8ZC2 - chains E and F of the 18 polymer chains in the assembly; structure by electron microscopy, 7.82 A resolution (low resolution: residue-level contacts below are approximate; hydrogen-bond / salt-bridge calls are withheld).

Chain E (and F):
Name: Spike glycoprotein
Source organism: Severe acute respiratory syndrome coronavirus 2
Notes: chain F of this document is another copy of the same molecule, construct and numbering; everything in this record applies to it too
UniProt: P0DTC2 (SPIKE_SARS2); aligned to UniProt positions 14-1204 over residues 17-1211 (the alignment contains insertions or deletions, so no single offset holds)
Chain sequence (1240 residues; row label = number of the first residue in the row; note: 4 numbers in that range are skipped by the numbering (no residue carries them; nothing is unmodelled there)):
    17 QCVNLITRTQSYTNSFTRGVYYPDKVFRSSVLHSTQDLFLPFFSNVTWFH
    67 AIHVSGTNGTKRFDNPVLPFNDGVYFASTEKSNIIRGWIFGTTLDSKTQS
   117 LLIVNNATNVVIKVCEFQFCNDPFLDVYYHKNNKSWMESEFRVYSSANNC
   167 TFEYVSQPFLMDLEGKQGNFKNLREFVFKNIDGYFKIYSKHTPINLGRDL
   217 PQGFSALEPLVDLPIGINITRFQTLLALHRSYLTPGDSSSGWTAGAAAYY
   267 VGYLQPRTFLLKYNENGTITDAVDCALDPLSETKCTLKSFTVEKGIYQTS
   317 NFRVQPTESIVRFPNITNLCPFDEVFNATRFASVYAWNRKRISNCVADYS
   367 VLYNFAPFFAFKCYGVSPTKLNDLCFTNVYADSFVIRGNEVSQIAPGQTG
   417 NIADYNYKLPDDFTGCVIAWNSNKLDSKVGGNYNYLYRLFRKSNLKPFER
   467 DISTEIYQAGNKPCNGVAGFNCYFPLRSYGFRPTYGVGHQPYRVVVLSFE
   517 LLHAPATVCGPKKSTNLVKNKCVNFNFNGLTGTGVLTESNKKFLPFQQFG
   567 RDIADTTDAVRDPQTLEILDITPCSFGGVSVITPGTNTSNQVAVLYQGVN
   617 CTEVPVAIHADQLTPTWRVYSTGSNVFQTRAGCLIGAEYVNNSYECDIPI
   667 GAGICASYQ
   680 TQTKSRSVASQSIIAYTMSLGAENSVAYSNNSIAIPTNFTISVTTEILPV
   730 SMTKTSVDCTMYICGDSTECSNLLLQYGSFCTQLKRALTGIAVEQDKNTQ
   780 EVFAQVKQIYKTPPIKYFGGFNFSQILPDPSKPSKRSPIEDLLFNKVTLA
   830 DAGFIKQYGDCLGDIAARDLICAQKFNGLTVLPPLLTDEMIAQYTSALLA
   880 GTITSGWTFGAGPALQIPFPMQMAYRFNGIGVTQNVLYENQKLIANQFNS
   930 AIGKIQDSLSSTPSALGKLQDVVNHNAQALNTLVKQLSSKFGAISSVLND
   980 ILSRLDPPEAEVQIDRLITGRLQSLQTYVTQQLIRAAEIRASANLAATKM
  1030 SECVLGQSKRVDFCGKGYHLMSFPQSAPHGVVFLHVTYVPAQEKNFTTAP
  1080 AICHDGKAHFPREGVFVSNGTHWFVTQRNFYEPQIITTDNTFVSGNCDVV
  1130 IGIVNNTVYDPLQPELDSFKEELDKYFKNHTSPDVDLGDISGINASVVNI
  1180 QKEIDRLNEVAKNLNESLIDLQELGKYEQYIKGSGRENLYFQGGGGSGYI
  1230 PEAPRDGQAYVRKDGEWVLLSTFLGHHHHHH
Not modelled in the structure: 17-26, 69-81, 97-98, 143-154, 161-167, 177-186, 211-215, 248-262, 621-640, 680-690, 828-855, 1148-1260 (chain F: 17-26, 69-81, 96-99, 143-153, 161-167, 177-186, 211-214, 246-261, 621-640, 680-690, 828-855, 1148-1260)
Sequence notes: variant Ile22 (Thr19 in P0DTC2), Ser27 (Ala in P0DTC2), Asp142 (Gly in P0DTC2), Gly213 (Val in P0DTC2), Asp339 (Gly in P0DTC2), Phe371 (Ser in P0DTC2), Pro373 (Ser in P0DTC2), Phe375 (Ser in P0DTC2), Ala376 (Thr in P0DTC2), Asn405 (Asp in P0DTC2), Ser408 (Arg in P0DTC2), Asn417 (Lys in P0DTC2), Lys440 (Asn in P0DTC2), Asn477 (Ser in P0DTC2), Lys478 (Thr in P0DTC2), Ala484 (Glu in P0DTC2), Arg493 (Gln in P0DTC2), Arg498 (Gln in P0DTC2), Tyr501 (Asn in P0DTC2), His505 (Tyr in P0DTC2), Gly614 (Asp in P0DTC2), Tyr655 (His in P0DTC2), Lys683 (Asn679 in P0DTC2), Lys764 (Asn in P0DTC2), Tyr796 (Asp in P0DTC2), His954 (Gln in P0DTC2), Lys969 (Asn in P0DTC2); engineered mutation Pro817 (Phe in P0DTC2), Pro892 (Ala in P0DTC2), Pro899 (Ala in P0DTC2), Pro942 (Ala in P0DTC2), Pro986 (Lys in P0DTC2), Pro987 (Val in P0DTC2); expression tag (1212-1260)
Curated features (UniProtKB/Swiss-Prot):
  - glycosylation (N-linked (GlcNAc...) asparagine): Asn20 (complex), Asn125 (hybrid), Asn334 (complex), Asn606 (hybrid)
Disulfides: Cys291-Cys301, Cys336-Cys361, Cys379-Cys432, Cys391-Cys525, Cys480-Cys488, Cys617-Cys649, Cys662-Cys671, Cys738-Cys760, Cys743-Cys749, Cys1032-Cys1043, Cys1082-Cys1126

Interface between chain E and chain F:
Contacting residue pairs (151):
  Tyr38(E) - Leu560(F)
  Tyr38(E) - Phe562(F)
  Lys41(E) - Phe562(F)
  Lys41(E) - Phe565(F)
  Val42(E) - Gln563(F)
  Val42(E) - Phe565(F)
  Phe43(E) - Lys558(F)
  Phe43(E) - Phe559(F)
  Phe43(E) - Gln563(F)
  Phe43(E) - Phe565(F)
  Phe43(E) - Gly566(F)
  Phe43(E) - Arg567(F)
  Val47(E) - Ile569(F)
  Tyr200(E) - Arg357(F)
  Tyr200(E) - Asn394(F)
  Pro225(E) - Phe562(F)
  Asn282(E) - Lys558(F)
  Ser366(E) - Asn477(F)
  Tyr369(E) - Lys478(F)
  Tyr369(E) - Asn487(F)
  Phe374(E) - Phe486(F)
  Phe375(E) - Phe486(F)
  Ala376(E) - Phe486(F)
  Phe377(E) - Gly485(F)
  Phe377(E) - Phe486(F)
  Phe377(E) - Tyr489(F)
  Cys379(E) - Tyr489(F)
  Cys379(E) - Arg493(F)
  Gly381(E) - Phe456(F)
  Val382(E) - Phe456(F)
  Ser383(E) - Phe456(F)
  Ser383(E) - Tyr473(F)
  Ser383(E) - Ala475(F)
  Pro384(E) - Ala475(F)
  Pro384(E) - Tyr489(F)
  Thr385(E) - Tyr473(F)
  Thr385(E) - Gln474(F)
  Thr385(E) - Ala475(F)
  Thr385(E) - Gly476(F)
  Asp737(E) - Gln314(F)
  Asp737(E) - Asn317(F)
  Thr739(E) - Arg319(F)
  Met740(E) - Asn317(F)
  Met740(E) - Arg319(F)
  Met740(E) - Phe592(F)
  Gly744(E) - Arg319(F)
  Asp745(E) - Thr549(F)
  Leu754(E) - Gln52(F)
  Gln755(E) - Lys969(F)
  Tyr756(E) - Gln965(F)
  Tyr756(E) - Ser968(F)
  Tyr756(E) - Phe970(F)
  Tyr756(E) - Gly971(F)
  Gly757(E) - Gln965(F)
  Ser758(E) - Lys964(F)
  Ser758(E) - Gln965(F)
  Phe759(E) - Gln965(F)
  Phe759(E) - Phe970(F)
  Gln762(E) - Gln957(F)
  Lys764(E) - Gln314(F)
  Gln784(E) - Asp1041(F)
  Gln787(E) - Ala701(F)
  Ile788(E) - Leu699(F)
  Ile788(E) - Ala701(F)
  Ile788(E) - Glu702(F)
  Ile788(E) - Asn703(F)
  Tyr789(E) - Asn703(F)
  Lys790(E) - Glu702(F)
  Lys790(E) - Ser704(F)
  Pro792(E) - Tyr707(F)
  Tyr796(E) - Tyr707(F)
  Tyr796(E) - Asn709(F)
  Phe797(E) - Tyr707(F)
  Asn856(E) - Phe592(F)
  Leu861(E) - Gln613(F)
  Pro862(E) - Ala647(F)
  Pro863(E) - Ala668(F)
  Leu864(E) - Pro665(F)
  Leu864(E) - Gly669(F)
  Met869(E) - Gly669(F)
  Gln872(E) - Leu699(F)
  Tyr873(E) - Leu699(F)
  Thr883(E) - Val705(F)
  Thr883(E) - Tyr707(F)
  Trp886(E) - Tyr1047(F)
  Gly889(E) - Val1040(F)
  Ala890(E) - Gly1046(F)
  Ala890(E) - Tyr1047(F)
  Pro892(E) - Pro1069(F)
  Pro892(E) - Glu1072(F)
  Leu894(E) - Ala713(F)
  Leu894(E) - Pro715(F)
  Leu894(E) - Glu1072(F)
  Gln895(E) - Val705(F)
  Gln895(E) - Ser711(F)
  Gln895(E) - Ile712(F)
  Gln895(E) - Ala713(F)
  Gln895(E) - Asn1074(F)
  Ile896(E) - Tyr707(F)
  Pro897(E) - Tyr707(F)
  Pro897(E) - Ser711(F)
  Met900(E) - Ile712(F)
  Tyr904(E) - Val1094(F)
  Tyr904(E) - Arg1107(F)
  Asn907(E) - Arg1107(F)
  Gln913(E) - Phe1089(F)
  Gln913(E) - Pro1090(F)
  Gln913(E) - Gly1093(F)
  Asn914(E) - Ser1123(F)
  Tyr917(E) - Pro1079(F)
  Tyr917(E) - Phe1089(F)
  Tyr917(E) - Val1128(F)
  Glu918(E) - Val1128(F)
  Val963(E) - Ala570(F)
  Lys964(E) - Ile569(F)
  Ser967(E) - Asp571(F)
  Ile973(E) - Gly381(F)
  Ile973(E) - Thr430(F)
  Asn978(E) - Thr547(F)
  Asn978(E) - Gly548(F)
  Asp979(E) - Leu390(F)
  Asp979(E) - Leu517(F)
  Asp979(E) - Gly545(F)
  Leu981(E) - Lys386(F)
  Ser982(E) - Lys386(F)
  Ser982(E) - Asp389(F)
  Arg983(E) - Gly381(F)
  Arg983(E) - Val382(F)
  Arg983(E) - Ser383(F)
  Arg983(E) - Leu390(F)
  Arg983(E) - Leu517(F)
  Leu984(E) - Gly381(F)
  Leu984(E) - Val382(F)
  Leu984(E) - Ser383(F)
  Leu984(E) - Lys386(F)
  Asp985(E) - Ser383(F)
  Asp985(E) - Pro384(F)
  Asp985(E) - Lys386(F)
  Val991(E) - Arg995(F)
  Asp994(E) - Arg995(F)
  Gln1005(E) - Thr1006(F)
  Leu1012(E) - Gln1010(F)
  Leu1012(E) - Ile1013(F)
  Ile1013(E) - Ile1013(F)
  Ser1030(E) - Val1040(F)
  Ser1030(E) - Asp1041(F)
  Glu1031(E) - Arg1039(F)
  Glu1031(E) - Phe1042(F)
  Leu1034(E) - Val1040(F)
  Gly1035(E) - Val1040(F)
  Arg1039(E) - Arg1039(F)
Other interface residues (no listed pair), chain E (108 interface residues in all): Asp40, Ser45, Asp198, Glu224, Lys378, Lys386, Cys432, Ser735, Arg765, Lys786, Ile794, Gly857, Phe898, Gln920, Ser974, Glu988, Glu990, Thr1009, Glu1111, Leu1141, Glu1144, Leu1145
Other interface residues (no listed pair), chain F (114 interface residues in all): Thr302, Cys379, Thr385, Tyr396, Tyr421, Leu455, Pro521, Asn540, Lys557, Gln564, Pro589, Arg646, Gly700, Ala706, Thr961, Ala972, Gln1002, Thr1009, Val1068, Arg1091, Phe1121, Val1129, Ile1130, Leu1141, Gln1142, Leu1145

Summary:
108 residues of chain E and 114 residues of chain F are in contact.
Both chains are Spike glycoprotein (Severe acute respiratory syndrome coronavirus 2). Entry 8ZC2 (SARS-CoV-2
Omicron BA.2 spike trimer (6P) in complex with D1F6 Fab, head-to-head aggregate) was determined by electron
microscopy, deposited together with 8ZBY, 8ZBZ, 8ZC0, 8ZC1, 8ZC3, 8ZC4, 8ZC5 and 8ZC6.
